Entry 4PJA (X-ray diffraction, 2.68 A resolution); this record covers chains A and E of the 4 polymer chains in the assembly.

# Chain A
Name: Major histocompatibility complex class I-related gene protein
From: Homo sapiens
UniProtKB: Q95460 (HMR1_HUMAN); residues 1-270 here correspond to UniProt positions 23-292 (UniProt number = residue number + 22)
Chain sequence (271 residues; each row starts with the number of its first residue; numbering starts at 0):
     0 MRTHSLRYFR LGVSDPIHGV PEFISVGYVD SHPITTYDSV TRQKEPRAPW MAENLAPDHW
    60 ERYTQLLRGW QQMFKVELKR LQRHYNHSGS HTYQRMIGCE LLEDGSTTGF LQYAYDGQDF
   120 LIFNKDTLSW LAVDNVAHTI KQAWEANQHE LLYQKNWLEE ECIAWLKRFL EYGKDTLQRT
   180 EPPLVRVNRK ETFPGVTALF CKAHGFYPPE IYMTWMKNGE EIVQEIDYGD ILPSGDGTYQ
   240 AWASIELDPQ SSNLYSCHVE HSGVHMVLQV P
Disordered / not traced: 247-252, 270
Sequence notes: initiating methionine (0); engineered mutation Ser261 (Cys283 in Q95460)
Disulfides: Cys98-Cys161, Cys200-Cys256
Glycans and other covalent adducts: compound 2LJ linked to Lys43
Ligand contacts: 2LJ (1-deoxy-1-({2,6-dioxo-5-[(E)-propylideneamino]-1,2,3,6-tetrahydropyrimidin-4-yl}amino)-D-ribitol): Tyr7, Arg9, Ser24, Thr34, His58, Tyr62, Leu66, Trp69, Arg94, Ile96, Tyr152, Gln153, Trp156
What the authors report for this chain:
  - mutagenesis - K43A (Tm50 46 degC): decreased stability in response to 2LJ

# Chain E
Name: TCR-alpha
From: Homo sapiens
Chain sequence (205 residues; each row starts with the number of its first residue; numbers below 1 keep their minus sign (His-1 is residue -1)):
    -1 HMGQNIDQPT EMTATEGAIV QINCTYQTSG FNGLFWYQQH AGEAPTFLSY NVLDGLEEKG
    59 RFSSFLSRSK GYSYLLLKEL QMKDSASYLC AGMDSNYQLI WGAGTKLIIK PDIQNPDPAV
   119 YQLRDSKSSD KSVCLFTDFD SQTNVSQSKD SDVYITDKCV LDMRSMDFKS NSAVAWSNKS
   179 DFACANAFNN SIIPEDTFFP SPESS
Disordered / not traced: -1 to 1, 124-129, 177-179, 199-203
Disulfides: Cys22-Cys88, Cys132-Cys182

# How chain A and chain E interact
Pairs across the interface (30; chain A residue first):
  Arg61(A) with Asn94(E), hydrogen bond (side chain-backbone); Tyr95(E), hydrogen bond (side chain-backbone); Gln96(E)
  Tyr62(A) with Ser93(E), hydrogen bond (side chain-backbone); Asn94(E); Tyr95(E)
  Leu65(A) with Asn94(E); Tyr95(E), hydrophobic
  His148(A) with Tyr48(E); Glu55(E), salt bridge
  Leu151(A) with Val50(E); Leu51(E), hydrophobic
  Tyr152(A) with Asn30(E); Tyr48(E); Val50(E); Tyr95(E), hydrogen bond
  Lys154(A) with Leu51(E)
  Asn155(A) with Phe29(E), hydrogen bond (side chain-backbone); Val50(E); Leu51(E); Arg66(E), hydrogen bond
  Trp156(A) with Asn30(E); Tyr95(E), hydrogen bond
  Glu159(A) with Arg66(E), salt bridge
  Glu160(A) with Gly28(E); Phe29(E), hydrogen bond (side chain-backbone); Asn30(E); Ser93(E)
  Trp164(A) with Ser93(E); Asn94(E)
Also at the interface, not in a pair above, chain A (13 interface residues in all): His58
Also at the interface, not in a pair above, chain E (13 interface residues in all): Phe45

# In short
Chain A and chain E each contribute 13 residues to their interface; the contacts include 8 hydrogen bonds and
2 salt bridges. Polar pairs include His148(A)-Glu55(E), Glu159(A)-Arg66(E) and Arg61(A)-Asn94(E). Covalently
linked compound 2LJ: at Lys43(A). From the paper: K43A of chain A reduces stability in response to 2LJ.
Chain A is Major histocompatibility complex class I-related gene protein and chain E is TCR-alpha, both from
Homo sapiens; the structure, Structure of human MR1-5-OP-RU in complex with human MAIT B-B10 TCR, was
determined by X-ray diffraction, deposited together with 4PJ5, 4PJ7, 4PJ8, 4PJ9, 4PJB, 4PJC and 7 further
entries.
